8GNG - chains A and L of the 3 polymer chains in the assembly; structure by X-ray diffraction, 3.20 A resolution.

Chain A:
Name: Adenosine receptor A2a
Source organism: Homo sapiens
Reference sequence: P29274 (AA2AR_HUMAN); residues 1-316 here = UniProt positions 1-316
Sequence (333 residues; each row starts with the number of its first residue; numbers below 1 keep their minus sign (Asp-6 is residue -6)):
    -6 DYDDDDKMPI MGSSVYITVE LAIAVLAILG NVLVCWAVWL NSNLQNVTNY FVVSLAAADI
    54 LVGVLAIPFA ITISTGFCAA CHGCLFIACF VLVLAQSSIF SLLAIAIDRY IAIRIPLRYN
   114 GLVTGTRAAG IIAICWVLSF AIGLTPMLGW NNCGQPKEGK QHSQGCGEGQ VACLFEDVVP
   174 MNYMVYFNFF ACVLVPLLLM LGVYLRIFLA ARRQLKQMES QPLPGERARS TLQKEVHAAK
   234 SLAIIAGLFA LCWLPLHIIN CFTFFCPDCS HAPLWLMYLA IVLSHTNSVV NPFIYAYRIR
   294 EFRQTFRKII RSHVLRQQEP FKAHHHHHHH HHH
Disordered / not traced: -6 to 1, 147-158, 212-220, 310-326
Differences from the reference sequence: expression tag (-6 to 0, 317-326); engineered mutation Leu54 (Ala in P29274), Ala88 (Thr in P29274), Ala122 (Lys in P29274), Gln154 (Asn in P29274), Ala239 (Val in P29274)
Disulfide bonds: Cys71-Cys159, Cys74-Cys146, Cys77-Cys166, Cys259-Cys262
Residues lining bound ligands: istradefylline (JQ9; 8-[(E)-2-(3,4-dimethoxyphenyl)ethenyl]-1,3-diethyl-7-methyl-purine-2,6-dione): Ala63, Ser67, Ala81, Val84, Leu85, Leu167, Phe168, Glu169, Trp246, Leu249, Asn253, His264, Leu267, Met270, Tyr271, Ile274
UniProt features mapped onto this chain:
  - binding site (adenosine): Glu169, Asn253, Ser277, His278
From the paper describing this entry:
  - binding site for istradefylline: Phe168, Leu249, Asn253, Leu267

Chain L:
Name: antibody fab fragment light chain
Source organism: Mus musculus
Notes: antibody fragment or engineered binder
Sequence (214 residues; row label = number of the first residue in the row):
     1 DIVMTQSPAS LSASVGDTVT ITCRASEFIY SSLTWYQQKQ GGSPQLLVYA ATNLADAVPS
    61 RFSGSGSGTQ FSLKINRLQP EDFGTYYCQH FYGSTWAFGG GTKLEIKRAD AAPTVSIFPP
   121 SSEQLTSGGA SVVCFLNNFY PKDINVKWKI DGSERQNGVL NSWTDQDSKD STYSMSSTLT
   181 LTKDEYERHN SYTCEATHKT STSPIVKSFN RNEC
Disordered / not traced: 213-214
Disulfide bonds: Cys23-Cys88, Cys134-Cys194
Bound ions: K+ near Asp56 (its only coordinating residue here)

Chain A / chain L interface:
Pairs across the interface - 22 pairs, chain A then chain L:
  Leu33(A) - Tyr30(L)
  Asn34(A) - Tyr30(L)
  Asn34(A) - Tyr92(L)
  Ser35(A) - Tyr92(L)
  Ser35(A) - Gly93(L)
  Asn36(A) - Ser32(L)  hydrogen bond
  Asn36(A) - Tyr92(L)
  Ser223(A) - Tyr49(L)
  Ser223(A) - Asp56(L)  hydrogen bond
  Lys227(A) - Tyr49(L)  hydrogen bond
  Lys227(A) - Asn53(L)
  Arg293(A) - Ser31(L)  hydrogen bond
  Arg293(A) - Ala50(L)  hydrogen bond (side chain-backbone)
  Arg293(A) - Thr52(L)  hydrogen bond
  Glu294(A) - Tyr30(L)
  Glu294(A) - Ser31(L)  hydrogen bond
  Gln297(A) - Tyr30(L)
  Gln297(A) - Ser31(L)  hydrogen bond
  Gln297(A) - Ser67(L)
  Thr298(A) - Tyr30(L)
  Lys301(A) - Phe28(L)
  Lys301(A) - Tyr30(L)
Also at the interface, not in a pair above, chain A (12 interface residues in all): Arg222
Also at the interface, not in a pair above, chain L (14 interface residues in all): Ile29, Phe91

Overview:
12 residues of chain A and 14 residues of chain L are in contact, with 8 hydrogen bonds. Polar contacts
include Asn36(A)-Ser32(L), Ser223(A)-Asp56(L) and Lys227(A)-Tyr49(L). Ligands of chain A: istradefylline.
Curated annotation (UniProt) lists 4 adenosine-binding residues on chain A. The paper reports a binding site
for istradefylline at Phe168(A), Leu249(A) and Asn253(A) among others.
Here chain A is Adenosine receptor A2a (Homo sapiens) and chain L is antibody fab fragment light chain (Mus
musculus). Entry 8GNG (Crystal structure of human adenosine A2A receptor in complex with istradefylline) was
determined by X-ray diffraction.
